6O7Q - chains B and C of the 4 polymer chains in the assembly; structure by X-ray diffraction, 2.00 A resolution.

# Chain B
Molecule: Nitrogenase molybdenum-iron protein beta chain
Organism: Azotobacter vinelandii
Notes: EC 1.18.6.1
UniProt: P07329 (NIFK_AZOVI); residues 1-523 here = UniProt positions 1-523
Sequence (523 residues; each row starts with the number of its first residue):
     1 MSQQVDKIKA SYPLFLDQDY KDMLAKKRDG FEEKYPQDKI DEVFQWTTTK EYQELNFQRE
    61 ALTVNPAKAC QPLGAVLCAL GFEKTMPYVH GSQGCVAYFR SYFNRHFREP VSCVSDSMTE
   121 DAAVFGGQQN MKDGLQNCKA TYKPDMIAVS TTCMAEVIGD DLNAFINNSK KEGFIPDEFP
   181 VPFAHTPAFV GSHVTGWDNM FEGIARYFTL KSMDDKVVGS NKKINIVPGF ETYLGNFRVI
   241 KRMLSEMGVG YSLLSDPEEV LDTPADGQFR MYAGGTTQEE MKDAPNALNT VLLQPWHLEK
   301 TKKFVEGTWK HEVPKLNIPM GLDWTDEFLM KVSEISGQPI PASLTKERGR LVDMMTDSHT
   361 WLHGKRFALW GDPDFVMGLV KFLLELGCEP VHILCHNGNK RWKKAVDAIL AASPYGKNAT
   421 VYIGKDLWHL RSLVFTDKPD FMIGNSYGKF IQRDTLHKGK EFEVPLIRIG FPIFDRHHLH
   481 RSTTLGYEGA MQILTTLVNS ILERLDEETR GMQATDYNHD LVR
Unresolved in the structure: 1
Differences from the reference sequence: engineered mutation Ala188 (Ser in P07329)
Bound ions: fe(8)-S(7) cluster Fe: Cys70, Cys95, Cys153 (shared with 3 residues of chain A); Fe ion site 1: Arg108, Glu109 (shared with 2 residues of chain D); Fe ion site 2: Asp353, Asp357 (shared with 2 residues of chain D)
Ligand contacts: fe(8)-S(7) cluster (CLF): Cys70, Pro72, Ser92, Gly94, Cys95, Tyr98, Phe99, Thr152, Cys153, Ala188
Swiss-Prot annotation at these positions:
  - binding site ([8Fe-7S] cluster): Cys70, Cys95, Cys153
What the authors report for this chain:
  - mutagenesis - S188A: unchanged growth in response to diazotrophic growth conditions
  - mutagenesis - S188A: decreased catalytic activity

# Chain C
Molecule: Nitrogenase molybdenum-iron protein alpha chain
Organism: Azotobacter vinelandii
Notes: EC 1.18.6.1
UniProt: P07328 (NIFD_AZOVI); numbering as in UniProt (aligned over 1-492)
Sequence (492 residues; each row starts with the number of its first residue):
     1 MTGMSREEVE SLIQEVLEVY PEKARKDRNK HLAVNDPAVT QSKKCIISNK KSQPGLMTIR
    61 GCAYAGSKGV VWGPIKDMIH ISHGPVGCGQ YSRAGRRNYY IGTTGVNAFV TMNFTSDFQE
   121 KDIVFGGDKK LAKLIDEVET LFPLNKGISV QSECPIGLIG DDIESVSKVK GAELSKTIVP
   181 VRCEGFRGVS QSLGHHIAND AVRDWVLGKR DEDTTFASTP YDVAIIGDYN IGGDAWSSRI
   241 LLEEMGLRCV AQWSGDGSIS EIELTPKVKL NLVHCYRSMN YISRHMEEKY GIPWMEYNFF
   301 GPTKTIESLR AIAAKFDESI QKKCEEVIAK YKPEWEAVVA KYRPRLEGKR VMLYIGGLRP
   361 RHVIGAYEDL GMEVVGTGYE FAHNDDYDRT MKEMGDSTLL YDDVTGYEFE EFVKRIKPDL
   421 IGSGIKEKFI FQKMGIPFRE MHSWDYSGPY HGFDGFAIFA RDMDMTLNNP CWKKLQAPWE
   481 ASEGAEKVAA SA
Unresolved in the structure: 1-3, 38-40, 482-492
Bound ions: fe(8)-S(7) cluster Fe: Cys62, Cys88, Cys154 (shared with 3 residues of chain D); Fe ion near Cys275 (its only coordinating residue here)
Ligand contacts:
  - fe(8)-S(7) cluster (CLF): Cys62, Tyr64, Pro85, Gly87, Cys88, Tyr91, Glu153, Cys154, Gly185
  - 3-hydroxy-3-carboxy-adipic acid (HCA): Ala65, Gly95, Arg96, Gln191, Gly424, Ile425, Lys426, Glu440, His442
  - ICS (iron-sulfur-molybdenum cluster with interstitial carbon): Val70, Arg96, His195, Tyr229, Ile231, Cys275, Ser278, Ile355, Gly356, Gly357, Leu358, Arg359, Pro360, Phe381, Met441, His442
Swiss-Prot annotation at these positions:
  - binding site ([8Fe-7S] cluster): Cys62, Cys88, Cys154
  - binding site ([7Fe-Mo-9S-C-homocitryl] cluster): Cys275, His442

# How chain B and chain C interact
Pairs across the interface (46; chain B residue first):
  Leu322(B) - Lys474(C)
  Asp323(B) - Lys474(C)  salt bridge
  Asp326(B) - Pro478(C)
  Asp326(B) - Trp479(C)
  Met330(B) - Pro478(C)  hydrophobic
  Met330(B) - Trp479(C)  hydrophobic
  Ile340(B) - Trp479(C)  hydrophobic
  Thr345(B) - Trp479(C)  hydrogen bond
  Thr345(B) - Glu480(C)
  Arg348(B) - Lys474(C)  hydrogen bond (side chain-backbone)
  Arg348(B) - Leu475(C)
  Arg348(B) - Gln476(C)
  Arg348(B) - Ala477(C)
  Arg348(B) - Pro478(C)
  Arg348(B) - Trp479(C)
  Val352(B) - Lys474(C)
  Asp353(B) - Lys433(C)  salt bridge
  Thr356(B) - Gln432(C)  hydrogen bond
  Thr356(B) - Cys471(C)
  Thr356(B) - Trp472(C)
  Asp357(B) - Phe429(C)
  Asp357(B) - Gln432(C)  hydrogen bond
  His359(B) - Thr466(C)  hydrogen bond
  His359(B) - Asn469(C)
  Thr360(B) - Arg439(C)
  Thr360(B) - Met465(C)
  Trp361(B) - Tyr446(C)  hydrophobic
  His363(B) - Met465(C)
  Leu384(B) - Pro470(C)
  Glu385(B) - Pro470(C)
  Tyr415(B) - Pro470(C)
  Tyr487(B) - Trp479(C)
  Met512(B) - Thr103(C)
  Met512(B) - Thr104(C)
  Gln513(B) - Gly102(C)
  Gln513(B) - Thr103(C)  hydrogen bond
  Tyr517(B) - Tyr99(C)
  Tyr517(B) - Tyr100(C)
  Asn518(B) - Arg97(C)
  Asn518(B) - Tyr99(C)  hydrogen bond
  Asp520(B) - Arg97(C)  salt bridge
  Asp520(B) - Tyr99(C)  hydrogen bond
  Leu521(B) - Arg93(C)
  Leu521(B) - Ala94(C)  hydrophobic
  Val522(B) - Tyr446(C)
  Arg523(B) - Tyr446(C)
Also at the interface, not in a pair above, chain B (30 interface residues in all): Met355, Gly387, Asp516
Also at the interface, not in a pair above, chain C (30 interface residues in all): Ile101, Asn107, Trp236, Asn468

# Summary
Chain B and chain C each contribute 30 residues to their interface; the contacts include 8 hydrogen bonds and
3 salt bridges. Polar pairs include Asp323(B)-Lys474(C), Asp353(B)-Lys433(C) and Asp520(B)-Arg97(C). Chain B
binds fe(8)-S(7) cluster. From the paper: S188A of chain B reduces catalytic activity; S188A of chain B leaves
growth in response to diazotrophic growth conditions unchanged.
Chain B is Nitrogenase molybdenum-iron protein beta chain and chain C is Nitrogenase molybdenum-iron protein
alpha chain, both from Azotobacter vinelandii; the structure, Nitrogenase MoFeP mutant S188A from Azotobacter
vinelandii in the dithionite reduced state after redox cycling, was determined by X-ray diffraction (same
publication as 6O7L, 6O7M, 6O7N, 6O7O, 6O7P, 6O7R and 6O7S).
